3OTO - chains A and O of the 21 polymer chains in the assembly; structure by X-ray diffraction, 3.69 A resolution.

== Chain A ==
Molecule: 16S rRNA
Organism: Thermus thermophilus
Sequence (1522 nucleotides; row label = number of the first residue in the row; note: 42 numbers in that range are skipped by the numbering (no residue carries them; nothing is unmodelled there); a row labelled like 190A-190L holds insertion residues (190A, then the next letters in order); numbering starts at 0):
     0 UUUGUUGGAG AGUUUGAUCC UGGCUCAGGG UGAACGCUGG CGGCGUGCCU AAGACAUGCA
    60 AGUCGUGCGG G
    73 CCGCGGGGUU UU
    88 ACUCCG
    95 UGGUC
   101 AGCGGCGGAC GGGUGAGUAA CGCGUGGGU
  129A G
   130 ACCUACCCGG AAGAGGGGGA CAACCCGGGG AAACUCGGGC UAAUCCCCCA UGUGGACCCG
   190 C
190A-190L CCCUUGGGGUGU
   191 GUCCAAAGGG CUUU
   216 GCCCGCUUCC GGAUGGGCCC GCGUCCCAUC AGCUAGUUGG UGGGGUAAUG GCCCACCAAG
   276 GCGACGACGG GUAGCCGGUC UGAGAGGAUG GCCGGCCACA GGGGCACUGA GACACGGGCC
   336 CCACUCCUAC GGGAGGCAGC AGUUAGGAAU CUUCCGCAAU GGGCGCAAGC CUGACGGAGC
   396 GACGCCGCUU GGAGGAAGAA GCCCUUCGGG GUGUAAACUC CUGAA
   442 CCCGGGACGA AACCCCCGAC GA
   474 GGGGACUGAC GGUACCGGG
   494 GUAAUAGCGC CGGCCAACUC CGUGCCAGCA GCCGCGGUAA UACGGAGGGC GCGAGCGUUA
   554 CCCGGAUUCA CUGGGCGUAA AGGGCGUGUA GGCGGCCUGG GGCGUCCCAU GUGAAAGACC
   614 ACGGCUCAAC CGUGGGGGAG CGUGGGAUAC GCUCAGGCUA GACGGUGGGA GAGGGUGGUG
   674 GAAUUCCCGG AGUAGCGGUG AAAUGCGCAG AUACCGGGAG GAACGCCGAU GGCGAAGGCA
   734 GCCACCUGGU CCACCCGUGA CGCUGAGGCG CGAAAGCGUG GGGAGCAAAC CGGAUUAGAU
   794 ACCCGGGUAG UCCACGCCCU AAACGAUGCG CGCUAGGUCU CUGGGUCU
   848 CCUGGGGGCC GAAGCUAACG CGUUAAGCGC GCCGCCUGGG GAGUACGGCC GCAAGGCUGA
   908 AACUCAAAGG AAUUGACGGG GGCCCGCACA AGCGGUGGAG CAUGUGGUUU AAUUCGAAGC
   968 AACGCGAAGA ACCUUACCAG GCCUUGACAU GCUAGG
 1003A G
  1004 AACCCGGGUG AAAGCCUGGG GUGCCCC
1030A-1030D GCGA
  1031 GGGGAGCCCU AGCACAGGUG CUGCAUGGCC GUCGUCAGCU CGUGCCGUGA GGUGUUGGGU
  1091 UAAGUCCCGC AACGAGCGCA ACCCCCGCCG UUAGUUGCCA GCGGUUCGGC CGGGCACUCU
  1151 AACGGGACUG CCCGCGAAA
  1171 GCGGGAGGAA GGAGGGGACG ACGUCUGGUC AGCAUGGCCC UUACGGCCUG GGCGACACAC
  1231 GUGCUACAAU GCCCACUACA AAGCGAUGCC ACCCGGCAAC GGGGAGCUAA UCGCAAAAAG
  1291 GUGGGCCCAG UUCGGAUUGG GGUCUGCAAC CCGACCCCAU GAAGCCGGAA UCGCUAGUAA
  1351 UCGCGGAUCA G
 1361A C
  1362 CAUGCCGCGG UGAAUACGUU CCCGGGCCUU GUACACACCG CCCGUCACGC CAUGGGAGCG
  1422 GGCUCUACCC GAAGUCGCCG GG
  1446 AGCCUACGGG
  1459 CAGGCGCCGA GGGUAGGGCC CGUGACUGGG GCGAAGUCGU AACAAGGUAG CUGUACCGGA
  1519 AGGUGCGGCU GGAUCACCUC CUUUCU
Unresolved in the structure: 0-4, 1535-1538
Metal / ion sites: Mg2+ site 1: U12, G22; K+ site 1 near G21 (its only coordinating residue here); Mg2+ site 2 near C48 (its only coordinating residue here); K+ site 2: A53, A353; Mg2+ site 3 near U62 (its only coordinating residue here); Mg2+ site 4: A116, G117, G289; Mg2+ site 5: A116, G289; Mg2+ site 6: C121, G124, U125, G236; Mg2+ site 7 near A195 (its only coordinating residue here); K+ site 3: G297, G299, G558; K+ site 4 near G305 (its only coordinating residue here); K+ site 5 near C352 (its only coordinating residue here); 36 more Mg2+ sites not listed; 17 more K+ sites not listed
Reported in the primary citation:
  - contacts within the chain: G1516-A1519 (hydrogen bond)
  - conformationally variable residues (domain motion, loop rearrangement): A792, U793, A794, C1054, A1492, A1493, G1517, A1518, A1519

== Chain O ==
Molecule: 30S ribosomal protein S15
Organism: Thermus thermophilus
UniProtKB: P80378 (RS15_THETH); residues 1-89 here = UniProt positions 1-89
Chain sequence (89 residues; numbered 1 to 89; the number before each row is that of its first residue):
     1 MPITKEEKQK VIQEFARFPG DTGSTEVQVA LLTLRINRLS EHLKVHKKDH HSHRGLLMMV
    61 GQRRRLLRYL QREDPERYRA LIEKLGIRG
Unresolved in the structure: 1

== How chain A and chain O interact ==
Residue-residue contacts (68):
  G579(A) with Arg54(O), hydrogen bond to the sugar
  U580(A) with Arg54(O), salt bridge to the phosphate; Leu57(O), sugar contact; Met58(O), sugar contact
  G581(A) with Gly61(O), phosphate contact; Arg64(O), hydrogen bond to the phosphate; Arg65(O), salt bridge to the phosphate
  U582(A) with Arg64(O), sugar contact
  C656(A) with Gln28(O), hydrogen bond to the sugar; Gln62(O), sugar contact
  G657(A) with Thr22(O), hydrogen bond to the sugar; Gly23(O), sugar contact; Gln28(O), hydrogen bond to the sugar
  G658(A) with Lys8(O), salt bridge to the phosphate; Thr22(O), sugar contact; Leu31(O), phosphate contact
  U659(A) with Lys8(O), salt bridge to the phosphate; Gln9(O), phosphate contact
  G660(A) with Lys5(O), phosphate contact
  G666(A) with His51(O), sugar contact; Ser52(O), base contact
  G667(A) with His42(O), base contact; Asp49(O), hydrogen bond to the sugar; His50(O), sugar contact; His51(O), hydrogen bond to the sugar
  G668(A) with His46(O), sugar contact; Asp49(O), sugar contact
  U669(A) with His46(O), sugar contact
  A728(A) with His51(O), base contact; Arg54(O), salt bridge to the phosphate
  A729(A) with His51(O), hydrogen bond to the base
  G730(A) with His51(O), hydrogen bond to the base
  C739(A) with His42(O), hydrogen bond to the sugar
  U740(A) with Pro2(O), phosphate contact; Arg38(O), phosphate contact; Leu39(O), phosphate contact; His42(O), hydrogen bond to the sugar; Ser52(O), hydrogen bond to the sugar
  G741(A) with Arg35(O), salt bridge to the phosphate; Leu39(O), sugar contact; His51(O), hydrogen bond to the sugar; Ser52(O), sugar contact; Gly55(O), sugar contact
  G742(A) with Arg35(O), salt bridge to the phosphate; Met58(O), sugar contact; Met59(O), phosphate contact
  G750(A) with Phe18(O), phosphate contact; Gly20(O), sugar contact; Asp21(O), hydrogen bond to the sugar; Thr22(O), hydrogen bond to the sugar; Gly23(O), hydrogen bond to the base; Gln28(O), base contact
  U751(A) with Phe18(O), phosphate contact; Gly23(O), sugar contact; Ser24(O), sugar contact; Thr25(O), hydrogen bond to the sugar
  G752(A) with Tyr69(O), sugar contact
  A753(A) with Tyr69(O), hydrogen bond to the phosphate; Glu73(O), phosphate contact
  C754(A) with Arg65(O), sugar contact; Leu66(O), sugar contact; Tyr69(O), sugar contact; Arg72(O), salt bridge to the phosphate
  G755(A) with Arg65(O), phosphate contact
  C764(A) with His50(O), phosphate contact
  G765(A) with His50(O), phosphate contact
  C808(A) with Lys48(O), phosphate contact
  G809(A) with Lys48(O), salt bridge to the phosphate
Also at the interface, not in a pair above, chain A (33 interface residues in all): G727, C749, G763
Also at the interface, not in a pair above, chain O (38 interface residues in all): Ile12, His53

== Summary ==
33 residues of chain A face 38 of chain O across their interface; the contacts include 18 hydrogen bonds and 9
salt bridges. Polar pairs include A729(A)-His51(O), G730(A)-His51(O) and G750(A)-Gly23(O). U12(A) and G22(A)
coordinate Mg2+ site 1. The paper reports conformational variability at A792(A), U793(A) and A794(A) among
others; contacts within the chain involving G1516(A) and A1519(A).
Chain A is 16S rRNA and chain O is 30S ribosomal protein S15, both from Thermus thermophilus; the structure,
Crystal Structure of the 30S ribosomal subunit from a KsgA mutant of Thermus thermophilus (HB8), was
determined by X-ray diffraction.
